PDB entry 9M14 | X-ray diffraction, 2.00 A resolution | chains A and C

[Chain A]
Molecule: Vitamin D3 receptor
Organism: Rattus norvegicus
Reference sequence: P13053 (VDR_RAT); residue numbers follow UniProt; this construct covers 116-159, 207-423
Chain sequence (271 residues; row label = number of the first residue in the row; note: 47 numbers in that range are skipped by the numbering (no residue carries them; nothing is unmodelled there)):
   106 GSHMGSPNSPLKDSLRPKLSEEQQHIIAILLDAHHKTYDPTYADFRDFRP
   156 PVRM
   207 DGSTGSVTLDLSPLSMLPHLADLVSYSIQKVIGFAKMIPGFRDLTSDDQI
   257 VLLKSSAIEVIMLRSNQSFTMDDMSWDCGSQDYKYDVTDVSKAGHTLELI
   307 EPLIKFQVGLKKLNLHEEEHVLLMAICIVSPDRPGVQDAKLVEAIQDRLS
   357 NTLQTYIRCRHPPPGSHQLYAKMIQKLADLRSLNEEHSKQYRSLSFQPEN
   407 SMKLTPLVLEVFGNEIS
Not modelled in the structure: 106-122, 207-217, 421-423
Sequence notes: expression tag (106-115)
Small-molecule neighbours: A1L71 ((4S)-5-[4-[[4-(2-ethyl-2-oxidanyl-butoxy)-3-methyl-phenyl]-dimethyl-silyl]-2-methyl-phenoxy]-4-oxidanyl-pentanoic acid): T142, Y143, D144, Y147, F150, L223, L226, A227, L229, V230, Y232, S233, K236, I264, I267, R270, S271, S274, W282, V296, A299, H301, L309, H393, Y397, L400, L410, F418
Swiss-Prot annotation at these positions:
  - region: K242 to K260 (Interaction with coactivator LXXLL motif)
  - motif: P412 to N420 (9aaTAD)
  - binding site (calcitriol): Y143, S233, R270, S274, H301, H393

[Chain C]
Molecule: Mediator of RNA polymerase II transcription subunit 1
Reference sequence: Q15648 (MED1_HUMAN); residues 625-637 here correspond to UniProt positions 640-652 (UniProt number = residue number + 15)
Chain sequence (13 residues; each row starts with the number of its first residue):
   625 KNHPMLMNLLKDN
Not modelled in the structure: 636-637
Swiss-Prot annotation at these positions:
  - motif: L630 to L634 (LXXLL motif 2)

[How chain A and chain C interact]
Contacting residue pairs (20):
  I238(A) - L630(C)  hydrophobic
  I238(A) - L633(C)  hydrophobic
  K242(A) - L633(C)  hydrogen bond (side chain-backbone)
  K242(A) - L634(C)
  K242(A) - K635(C)  hydrogen bond (side chain-backbone)
  S252(A) - M631(C)
  Q255(A) - L634(C)
  I256(A) - M631(C)  hydrophobic
  I256(A) - L634(C)  hydrophobic
  L259(A) - L634(C)  hydrophobic
  K260(A) - H627(C)  hydrogen bond
  P412(A) - M629(C)  hydrophobic
  L413(A) - M629(C)
  L413(A) - L633(C)  hydrophobic
  E416(A) - H627(C)
  E416(A) - P628(C)
  E416(A) - M629(C)  hydrogen bond (side chain-backbone)
  E416(A) - L630(C)  hydrogen bond (side chain-backbone)
  N420(A) - N626(C)
  N420(A) - H627(C)  hydrogen bond
Interface residues without a listed pair, chain A (14 interface residues in all): Q235, F247, V417
Interface residues without a listed pair, chain C (10 interface residues in all): K625

[Overview]
14 residues of chain A face 10 of chain C across their interface; the contacts include 6 hydrogen bonds. Among
the polar pairs are K242(A)-L633(C), K242(A)-K635(C) and K260(A)-H627(C). Chain A binds compound A1L71.
UniProt lists 6 calcitriol-binding residues on chain A.
Chain A is Vitamin D3 receptor (Rattus norvegicus) and chain C is Mediator of RNA polymerase II transcription
subunit 1; the structure, Vitamin D receptor complex with a dimethyldi(m-tolyl)silane derivative, was
determined by X-ray diffraction together with 9M10, 9M11, 9M12, 9M13, 9M15, 9M16 and 7 further entries from
the same study.
